PDB entry 3UC4 | X-ray diffraction, 2.30 A resolution | chain A

[Chain A]
Molecule: Serine/threonine-protein kinase SRK2E
From: Arabidopsis thaliana
Notes: EC 2.7.11.1; fragment: Kinase domain
UniProt: Q940H6 (SRK2E_ARATH); numbering as in UniProt (aligned over 1-362)
Amino-acid sequence (362 residues; each row starts with the number of its first residue):
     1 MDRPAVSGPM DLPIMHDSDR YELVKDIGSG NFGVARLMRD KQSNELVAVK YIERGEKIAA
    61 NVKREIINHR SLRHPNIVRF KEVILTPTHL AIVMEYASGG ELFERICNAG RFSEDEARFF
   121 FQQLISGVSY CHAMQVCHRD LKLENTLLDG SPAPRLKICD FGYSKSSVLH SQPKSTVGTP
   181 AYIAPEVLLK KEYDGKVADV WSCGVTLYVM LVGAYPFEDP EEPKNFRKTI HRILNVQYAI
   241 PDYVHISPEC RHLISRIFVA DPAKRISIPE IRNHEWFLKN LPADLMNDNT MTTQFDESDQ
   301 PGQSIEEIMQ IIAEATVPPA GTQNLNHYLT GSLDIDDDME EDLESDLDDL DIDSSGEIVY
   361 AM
Not modelled in the structure: 1-11, 164-175, 319-362
Sequence notes: engineered mutation A59 (Asp in Q940H6), A60 (Glu in Q940H6)
Curated features (UniProtKB/Swiss-Prot):
  - region: D160 to E186 (Activation loop), A283 to P318 (Domain I)
  - active site: D140 (Proton acceptor)
  - binding site (ATP): I27 to A35, K50
  - modified residue (Phosphoserine): S7, S18, S29, S43, S175
  - mutagenesis: M1 to L12 (Reduced kinase activity in response to ABA and osmotic stress), S7 (S7A/D: Normal kinase activity, but loss of ABA signaling pathway positive regulation), S18 (S18A/D: Normal kinase activity, but loss of ABA signaling pathway positive regulation), S29 (S29A/D: Normal kinase activity, but loss of ABA signaling pathway positive regulation), G33 (G33R: In ost1-2; loss of kinase activity, and insensitivity to ABA during the stomatal aperture regulation), S43 (S43A/D: Normal kinase activity, but constitutive ABA signaling pathway activation), K50 (K50N: Loss of kinase activity), D140 (D140A: Loss of kinase activity), S175 (S175A/D: Loss of kinase activity, and loss of ABA signaling pathway positive regulation), T176 (T176A: Normal kinase activity, and normal regulation of the ABA signaling pathway; T176D: Reduced kinase activity, but normal regulation of the ABA signaling pathway), G178 (G178Q: In ost1-4; no stomatal closure when RH decreases, and insensitivity to ABA), N280 to M362 (Loss of kinase activity, and loss of ABA signaling pathway positive regulation), 6 further mutagenesis entries in UniProt
Reported in the primary citation:
  - post-translational modification sites: S29, S175, T176 (citing earlier work)
  - mutagenesis - S175A: decreased catalytic activity on ABF2
  - mutagenesis - G33R, D140A, K142A, D160R, F161A, G162A: decreased catalytic activity
  - mutagenesis - D59A/E60A: unchanged catalytic activity
  - conformationally variable residues (order/disorder transition, side-chain flip): E65, D160, S175, T176
  - mutagenesis - I66R, I308R, I312A: abolished catalytic activity
  - mutagenesis - D59A/E60A: unchanged binding to HAB1

[Summary]
From UniProt: active-site residue D140, 10 ATP-binding residues and 27 mutagenesis sites. The paper reports
that G33R, D140A and K142A, among others, reduce catalytic activity; modification sites S29, S175 and T176; 11
substitutions were tested in all.
Chain A is Serine/threonine-protein kinase SRK2E (Arabidopsis thaliana); the structure, The crystal structure
of Snf1-related kinase 2.6, was determined by X-ray diffraction (same publication as 3UC3).
